Entry 1BQR (X-ray diffraction, 1.60 A resolution); this record covers chain A.

# Chain A
Molecule: Pseudoazurin
From: Achromobacter cycloclastes
UniProtKB: P19567 (AZUP_ACHCY); residues 1-124 here correspond to UniProt positions 29-152 (UniProt number = residue number + 28)
Chain sequence (124 residues; each row starts with the number of its first residue):
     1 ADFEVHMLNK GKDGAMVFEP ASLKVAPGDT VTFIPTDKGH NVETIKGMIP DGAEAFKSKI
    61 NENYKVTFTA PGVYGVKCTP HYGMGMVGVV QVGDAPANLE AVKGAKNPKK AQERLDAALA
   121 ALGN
Ion coordination: Cu ion: His-40, Cys-78, His-81, Met-86

# Summary
The Cu ion site is built by His-40, Cys-78, His-81 and Met-86.
Chain A is Pseudoazurin (Achromobacter cycloclastes); the structure, Reduced pseudoazurin, was determined by
X-ray diffraction (same publication as 1BQK).
